PDB entry 7QKR | electron microscopy, 3.20 A resolution | chain A

== Chain A ==
Molecule: Plasma membrane ATP-binding cassette transporter required for the export of a-factor
From: Komagataella phaffii CBS 7435
UniProt: F2QQK6 (F2QQK6_KOMPC); numbering as in UniProt (aligned over 2-1288)
Amino-acid sequence (1310 residues; numbered -11 to 1298; the number before each row is that of its first residue; numbers below 1 keep their minus sign (Met-11 is residue -11)):
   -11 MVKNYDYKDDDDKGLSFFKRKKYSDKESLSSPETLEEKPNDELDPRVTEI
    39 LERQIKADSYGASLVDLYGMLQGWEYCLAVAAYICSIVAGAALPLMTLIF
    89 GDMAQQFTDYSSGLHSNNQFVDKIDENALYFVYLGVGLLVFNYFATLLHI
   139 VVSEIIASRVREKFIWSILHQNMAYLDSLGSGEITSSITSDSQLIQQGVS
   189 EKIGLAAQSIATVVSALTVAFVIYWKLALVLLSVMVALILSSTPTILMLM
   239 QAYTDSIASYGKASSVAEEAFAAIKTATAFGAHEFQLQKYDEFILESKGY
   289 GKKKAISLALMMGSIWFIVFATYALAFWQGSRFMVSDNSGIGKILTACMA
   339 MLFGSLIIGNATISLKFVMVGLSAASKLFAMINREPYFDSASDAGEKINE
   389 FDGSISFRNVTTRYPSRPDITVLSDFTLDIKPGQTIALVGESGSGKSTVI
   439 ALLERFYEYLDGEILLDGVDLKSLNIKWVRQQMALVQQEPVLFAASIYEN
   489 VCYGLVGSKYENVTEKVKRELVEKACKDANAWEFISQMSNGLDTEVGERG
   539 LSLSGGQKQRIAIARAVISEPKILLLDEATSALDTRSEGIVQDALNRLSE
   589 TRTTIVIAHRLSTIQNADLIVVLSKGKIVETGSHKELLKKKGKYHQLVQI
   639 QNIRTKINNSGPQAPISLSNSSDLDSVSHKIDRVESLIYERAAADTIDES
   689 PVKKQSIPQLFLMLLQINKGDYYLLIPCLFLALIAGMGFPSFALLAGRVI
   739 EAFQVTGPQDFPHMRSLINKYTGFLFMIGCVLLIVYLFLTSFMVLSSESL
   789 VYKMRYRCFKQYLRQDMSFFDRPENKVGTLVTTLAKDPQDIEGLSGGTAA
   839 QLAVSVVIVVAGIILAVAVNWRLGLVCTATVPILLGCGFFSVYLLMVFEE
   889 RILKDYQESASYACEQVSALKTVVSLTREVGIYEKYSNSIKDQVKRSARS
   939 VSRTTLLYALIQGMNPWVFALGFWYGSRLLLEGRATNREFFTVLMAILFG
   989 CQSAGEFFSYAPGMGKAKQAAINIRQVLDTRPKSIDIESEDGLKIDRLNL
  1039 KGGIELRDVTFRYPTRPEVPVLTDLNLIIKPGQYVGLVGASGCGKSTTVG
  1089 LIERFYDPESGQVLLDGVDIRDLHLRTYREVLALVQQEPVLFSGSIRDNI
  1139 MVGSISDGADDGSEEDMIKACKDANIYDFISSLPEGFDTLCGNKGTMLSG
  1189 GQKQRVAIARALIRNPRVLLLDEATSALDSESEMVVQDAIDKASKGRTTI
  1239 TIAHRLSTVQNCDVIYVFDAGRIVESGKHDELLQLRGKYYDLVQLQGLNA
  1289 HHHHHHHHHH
Unresolved in the structure: -11 to 31, 647-697, 1144-1150, 1289-1298
Construct notes: initiating methionine (-11); expression tag (-10 to 1, 1289-1298)
Ion coordination: Mg2+: Ser435 (together with AMP-PNP)
Residues lining bound ligands:
  - 9Z9 ((3beta,14beta,17beta,25R)-3-[4-methoxy-3-(methoxymethyl)butoxy]spirost-5-en): Ile227, Ile234, Leu237, Met238, Tyr241, Met299, Ile303, Ile306, Ser343, Leu344, Ile346, Gly347, Thr350
  - AMP-PNP (ANP; phosphoaminophosphonic acid-adenylate ester): Tyr402, Ser404, Arg405, Val410, Glu429, Ser430, Gly431, Ser432, Gly433, Lys434, Ser435, Thr436, Tyr445, Glu566
  - Dexverapamil (I6H): Met300, Ile303, Trp304, Val307, Leu344, Phe727, Tyr774, Leu872, Leu873, Gly876, Val880, Leu986, Phe987, Cys989, Gln990, Ser991, Gly993, Glu994, Phe996
Reported in the primary citation:
  - binding site for AMP-PNP: Tyr402
  - Mg2+ coordination: Ser435
  - conformationally variable residues (helix shift, side-chain flip): Trp304, Phe308, Phe727, Phe987
  - binding site for Dexverapamil: Ile303, Trp304, Tyr774, Leu872, Leu873, Gly876, Val880, Phe987, Cys989, Gln990, Ser991, Phe996
  - contacts within the chain: Tyr402-Tyr445

== In short ==
Chain A binds Dexverapamil, AMP-PNP and compound 9Z9. The paper reports a binding site for Dexverapamil at
Ile303, Trp304 and Tyr774 among others; a binding site for AMP-PNP at Tyr402.
Chain A is Plasma membrane ATP-binding cassette transporter required for the export of a-factor (Komagataella
phaffii CBS 7435); the structure, Cryo-EM structure of ABC transporter STE6-2p from Pichia pastoris with
Verapamil at 3.2 A resolution, was determined by electron microscopy together with 7QKS from the same study.
